4Z7V - chains B and H of the 5 polymer chains in the assembly; structure by X-ray diffraction, 2.65 A resolution.

== Chain B ==
Protein: MHC class II HLA-DQ-beta-1
From: Homo sapiens
UniProtKB: O19707 (O19707_HUMAN); residue numbers follow UniProt; this construct covers 1-192
Chain sequence (213 residues; row label = number of the first residue in the row; numbers below 1 keep their minus sign (Gly-12 is residue -12)):
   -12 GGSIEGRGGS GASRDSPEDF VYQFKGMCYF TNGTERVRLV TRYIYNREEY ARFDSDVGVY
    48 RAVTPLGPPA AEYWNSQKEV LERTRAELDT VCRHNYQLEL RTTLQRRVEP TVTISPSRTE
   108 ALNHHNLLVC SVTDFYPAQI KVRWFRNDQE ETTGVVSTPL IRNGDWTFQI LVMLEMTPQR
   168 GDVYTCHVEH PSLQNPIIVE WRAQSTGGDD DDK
Not modelled in the structure: -12 to 2, 105-113, 133-135, 164-166, 190-200
Disulfides: Cys15-Cys79, Cys117-Cys173
Covalently attached groups: glycan linked to Asn19
Construct notes: expression tag (-12 to 0, 193-200)

== Chain H ==
Protein: T-cell receptor, L3-12 beta chain
From: Homo sapiens
Chain sequence (244 residues; row label = number of the first residue in the row; note: 13 numbers in that range are skipped by the numbering (no residue carries them; nothing is unmodelled there)):
     1 DSGVTQTPKH LITATGQRVT LRCSPRSGD
    37 LSVYWYQQSL DQGLQFLIQY YN
    63 GEERAKGNIL
    74 ERFSAQQF
    83 PDLHSELNLS SLELGDSALY FCASSAGTSG EYEQYFGPGT RLTVTEDLKN VFPPEVAVFE
   143 PSEAEISHTQ KATLVCLATG FYPDHVELSW WVNGKEVHSG VCTDPQPLKE QPALNDSRYA
   203 LSSRLRVSAT FWQNPRNHFR CQVQFYGLSE NDEWTQDRAK PVTQIVSAEA WGRAD
Not modelled in the structure: 1, 257
Disulfides: Cys23-Cys104, Cys158-Cys223

== Interface between chain B and chain H ==
Contacting residue pairs - 7 pairs, chain B then chain H:
  Gln64(B) with Tyr114(H), hydrogen bond
  Glu66(B) with Glu113(H); Tyr114(H); Glu115(H)
  Val67(B) with Glu113(H); Tyr114(H)
  Arg70(B) with Glu113(H), salt bridge
Also at the interface, not in a pair above, chain H (4 interface residues in all): Ser111

== In short ==
Chain B and chain H each contribute 4 residues to their interface; the contacts include 1 hydrogen bond and 1
salt bridge. Among the polar pairs are Arg70(B)-Glu113(H) and Gln64(B)-Tyr114(H).
Here chain B is MHC class II HLA-DQ-beta-1 and chain H is T-cell receptor, L3-12 beta chain, both from Homo
sapiens. Entry 4Z7V (L3-12 complex) was determined by X-ray diffraction (same publication as 4Z7U and 4Z7W).
